Entry 8BYE (X-ray diffraction, 1.60 A resolution); this record covers chains A and B.

[Chain A]
Protein: 14-3-3 protein sigma
Source organism: Homo sapiens
UniProt: P31947 (1433S_HUMAN); residues 1-231 here = UniProt positions 1-231
Amino-acid sequence (236 residues; numbered -4 to 231; the number before each row is that of its first residue; numbers below 1 keep their minus sign (Gly-4 is residue -4)):
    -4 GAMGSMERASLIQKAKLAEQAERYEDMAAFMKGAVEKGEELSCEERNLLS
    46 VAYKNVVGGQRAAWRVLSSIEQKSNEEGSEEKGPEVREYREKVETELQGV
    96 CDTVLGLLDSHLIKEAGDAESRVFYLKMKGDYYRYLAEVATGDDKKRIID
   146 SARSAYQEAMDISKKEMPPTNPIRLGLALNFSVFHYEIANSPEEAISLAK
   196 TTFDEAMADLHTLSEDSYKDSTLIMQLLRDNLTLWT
Differences from the reference sequence: expression tag (-4 to 0)
Residues lining bound ligands: RY0 (N-[3-(5-carbamimidoylthiophen-3-yl)phenyl]-1-(4-chloranylphenoxy)cyclobutane-1-carboxamide): Glu14, Glu39, Asn42, Leu43, Val46, Phe119, Lys122, Pro167, Ile168, Gly171, Leu218, Ile219
Curated features (UniProtKB/Swiss-Prot):
  - site (Interaction with phosphoserine on interacting protein): Arg56, Arg129
  - modified residue (Phosphoserine): Ser5, Ser74

[Chain B]
Protein: ERalpha peptide
Amino-acid sequence (5 residues; row label = number of the first residue in the row):
   591 FPATV
Modified / non-standard residues: Thr594 (phosphothreonine; TPO)

[Interface between chain A and chain B]
Pairs across the interface (21):
  Lys49(A) with Thr594(B); Val595(B)
  Arg56(A) with Thr594(B)
  Arg60(A) with Phe591(B)
  Lys122(A) with Val595(B), hydrogen bond (side chain-backbone)
  Arg129(A) with Thr594(B)
  Tyr130(A) with Thr594(B)
  Gly171(A) with Val595(B)
  Leu174(A) with Ala593(B); Thr594(B); Val595(B), hydrophobic
  Asn175(A) with Thr594(B); Val595(B), hydrogen bond (side chain-backbone)
  Val178(A) with Pro592(B), hydrophobic; Ala593(B); Thr594(B)
  Leu222(A) with Ala593(B), hydrophobic; Val595(B), hydrophobic
  Asn226(A) with Pro592(B); Ala593(B), hydrogen bond (side chain-backbone)
  Trp230(A) with Pro592(B), hydrophobic
Interface residues without a listed pair, chain A (16 interface residues in all): Asp126, Glu182, Leu229

[Summary]
16 residues of chain A and 5 residues of chain B are in contact; the contacts include 3 hydrogen bonds. Polar
pairs include Lys122(A)-Val595(B), Asn175(A)-Val595(B) and Asn226(A)-Ala593(B). Bound to chain A: compound
RY0.
Chain A is 14-3-3 protein sigma (Homo sapiens) and chain B is ERalpha peptide; the structure, fragment-linked
stabilizer for ERa - 14-3-3 interaction (1075313), was determined by X-ray diffraction together with 8BWJ,
8BWX, 8BWZ, 8BX0, 8BX3, 8BX4 and 24 further entries from the same study.
